PDB entry 3ZX7 | X-ray diffraction, 2.84 A resolution | chain A

# Chain A
Protein: Lysenin
From: Eisenia fetida
UniProtKB: O18423 (TXL_EISFO); residue numbers follow UniProt; this construct covers 2-297
Chain sequence (309 residues; numbered 2 to 310; the number before each row is that of its first residue):
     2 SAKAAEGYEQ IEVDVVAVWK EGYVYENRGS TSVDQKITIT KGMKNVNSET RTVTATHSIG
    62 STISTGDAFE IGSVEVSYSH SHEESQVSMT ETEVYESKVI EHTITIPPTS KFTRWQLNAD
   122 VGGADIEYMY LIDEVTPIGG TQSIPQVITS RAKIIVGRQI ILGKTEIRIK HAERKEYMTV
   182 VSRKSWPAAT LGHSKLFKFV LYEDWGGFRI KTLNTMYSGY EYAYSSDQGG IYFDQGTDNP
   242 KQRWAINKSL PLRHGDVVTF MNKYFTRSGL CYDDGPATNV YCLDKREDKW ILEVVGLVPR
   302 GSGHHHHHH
Disordered / not traced: 2-5, 302-310
Differences from the reference sequence: expression tag (298-310)
Modified positions: Mse44, Mse90, Mse130, Mse179, Mse217, Mse262 (selenomethionine; parent Met)
Curated features (UniProtKB/Swiss-Prot):
  - region: Glu10 to Ser33 (N-terminal cap domain)
  - binding site (an N-(acyl)-sphingosylphosphocholine): Lys185, Ser227, Tyr233, Tyr282
  - site: Trp20 (Crucial for binding sphingomyelin and inducing hemolysis), Trp187 (Crucial for binding sphingomyelin and important for inducing hemolysis), Phe209 (Important for activity), Trp245 (Crucial for binding sphingomyelin and inducing hemolysis), Trp291 (Crucial for binding sphingomyelin and inducing hemolysis)
  - mutagenesis: Trp20 (W20A: Loss of ability to bind sphingomyelin, and to induce hemolysis), Lys21 (K21A: Decrease in ability to bind sphingomyelin and to lyse cells), Tyr24 (Y24A: In double Tyr mutant; almost complete loss of ability to bind sphingomyelin and to lyse cells; when associated with A-26), Tyr26 (Y26A: In double Tyr mutant; almost complete loss of ability to bind sphingomyelin and to lyse cells; when associated with A-24), Val88 (V88C: In double Cys mutant; complete loss of ability to form pores when Cys are disulfide-linked; when associated with C-131), Gln117 (Q117A: Decrease in ability to bind sphingomyelin and to lyse cells), Glu128 (E128A: Decrease in ability to bind sphingomyelin and to lyse cells), Tyr131 (Y131C: In double Cys mutant; complete loss of ability to form pores when Cys are disulfide-linked; when associated with C-88), Trp187 (W187A: Loss of ability to bind sphingomyelin, and induces hemolysis only at high concentration), Trp206 (W206A: Does not affect binding, and has little loss of hemolytic activity), Trp245 (W245A: Loss of ability to bind sphingomyelin, and to induce hemolysis), Trp291 (W291A: Loss of ability to bind sphingomyelin, and to induce hemolysis)
Bound ions: Na+ site 1 near Asp235 (its only coordinating residue here); Na+ site 2 near Gly276 (its only coordinating residue here)
Ligand contacts:
  - phosphocholine (PC), molecule 1: His81, Ser82, Ile133, Asp134, Glu135, Val136
  - phosphocholine (PC), molecule 2: Arg184, Lys185, Ser227, Gln229, Gly231, Tyr233, Pro277, Tyr282
  - phosphocholine (PC), molecule 3: Ser226, Ser227, Asp228, Gln229, Gly230, Phe266, Ser269, Cys283, Leu284, Asp285
  - phosphocholine (PC), molecule 4: Thr238, Asp239, Asn240
Reported in the primary citation:
  - binding site for phosphocholine: Lys185, Ser227, Tyr233, Tyr282
  - conformationally variable residues (side-chain flip): Lys185, Gln229

# Overview
Chain A binds 4 copies of phosphocholine. Curated annotation (UniProt) lists 4
N-(acyl)-sphingosylphosphocholine-binding residues and 12 mutagenesis sites. The paper reports a binding site
for phosphocholine at Lys185, Ser227 and Tyr233 among others; conformational variability at Lys185 and Gln229.
Chain A is Lysenin (Eisenia fetida); the structure, Complex of lysenin with phosphocholine, was determined by
X-ray diffraction together with 3ZXD and 3ZXG from the same study.
